PDB entry 8PMD | electron microscopy, 2.95 A resolution | chain A

[Chain A]
Name: Bile salt export pump
Source organism: Homo sapiens
Notes: EC 7.6.2.-
Reference sequence: O95342 (ABCBB_HUMAN); residues 1-1321 here = UniProt positions 1-1321
Sequence (1321 residues; each row starts with the number of its first residue):
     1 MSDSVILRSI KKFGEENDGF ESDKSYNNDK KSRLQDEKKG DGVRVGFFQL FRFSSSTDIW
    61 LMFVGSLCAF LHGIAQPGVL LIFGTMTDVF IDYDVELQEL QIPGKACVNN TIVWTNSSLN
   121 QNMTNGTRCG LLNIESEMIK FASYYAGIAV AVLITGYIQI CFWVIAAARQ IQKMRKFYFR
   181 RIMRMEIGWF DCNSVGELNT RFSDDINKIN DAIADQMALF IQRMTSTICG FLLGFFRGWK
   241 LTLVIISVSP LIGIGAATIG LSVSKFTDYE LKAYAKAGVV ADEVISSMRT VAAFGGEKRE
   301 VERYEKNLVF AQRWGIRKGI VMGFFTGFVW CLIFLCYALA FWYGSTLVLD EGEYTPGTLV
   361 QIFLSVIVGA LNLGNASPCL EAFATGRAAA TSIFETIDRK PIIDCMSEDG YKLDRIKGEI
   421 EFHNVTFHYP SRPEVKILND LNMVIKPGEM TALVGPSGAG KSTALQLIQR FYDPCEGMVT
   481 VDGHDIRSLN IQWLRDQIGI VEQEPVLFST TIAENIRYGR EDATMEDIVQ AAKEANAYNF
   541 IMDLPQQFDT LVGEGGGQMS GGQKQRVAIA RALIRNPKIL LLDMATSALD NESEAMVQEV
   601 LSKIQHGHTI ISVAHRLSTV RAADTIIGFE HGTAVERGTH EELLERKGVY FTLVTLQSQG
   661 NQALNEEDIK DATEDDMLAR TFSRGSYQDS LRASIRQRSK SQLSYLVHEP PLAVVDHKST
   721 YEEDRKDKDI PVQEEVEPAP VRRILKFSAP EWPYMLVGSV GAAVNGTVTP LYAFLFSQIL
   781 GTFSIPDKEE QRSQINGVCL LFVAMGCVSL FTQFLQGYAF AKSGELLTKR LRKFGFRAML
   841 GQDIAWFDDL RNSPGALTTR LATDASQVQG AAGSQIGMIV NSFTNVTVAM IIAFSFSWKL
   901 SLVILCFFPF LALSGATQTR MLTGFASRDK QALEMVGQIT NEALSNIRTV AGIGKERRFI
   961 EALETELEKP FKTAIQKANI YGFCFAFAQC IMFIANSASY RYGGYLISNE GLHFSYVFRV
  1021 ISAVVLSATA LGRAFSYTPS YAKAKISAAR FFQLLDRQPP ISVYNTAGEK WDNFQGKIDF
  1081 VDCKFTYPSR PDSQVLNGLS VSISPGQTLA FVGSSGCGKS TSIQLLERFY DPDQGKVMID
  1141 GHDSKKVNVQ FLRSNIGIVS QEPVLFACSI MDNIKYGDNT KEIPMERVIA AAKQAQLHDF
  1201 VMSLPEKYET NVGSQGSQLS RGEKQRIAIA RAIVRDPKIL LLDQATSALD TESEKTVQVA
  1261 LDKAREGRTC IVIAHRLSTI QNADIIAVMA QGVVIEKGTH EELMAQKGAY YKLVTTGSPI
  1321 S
Not modelled in the structure: 1-44, 101-127, 347-352, 638-738, 782-789, 1011-1012, 1318-1321
Construct notes: conflict Gln1244 (Glu in O95342)
Swiss-Prot annotation at these positions:
  - region: Phe651 to Ala672 (Interaction with HAX1), Tyr1311 to Val1314 (Mediates internalization from the plasma membrane)
  - binding site (ATP): Gly455 to Ser462, Gly1113 to Ser1120
  - modified residue: Thr586 (Phosphothreonine), Ser587 (Phosphoserine), Ser690 (Phosphoserine), Ser701 (Phosphoserine), Ser704 (Phosphoserine), Ser1214 (Phosphoserine), Ser1321 (Phosphoserine)
  - glycosylation (N-linked (GlcNAc...) asparagine): Asn109, Asn116, Asn122, Asn125
  - natural variant: Ser56 (S56L: Does not affect taurocholate transport activity), Cys129 (C129Y: In PFIC2), Glu186 (E186G: In BRIC2), Ile206 (I206V: Impairs taurocholate transport activity), Gly238 (G238V: In PFIC2), Val284 (V284A; V284L: In PFIC2), Glu297 (E297G: In PFIC2 and BRIC2), Cys336 (C336S: In PFIC2), Tyr337 (Y337H: In PFIC2; uncertain significance), Arg432 (R432T: In BRIC2), Val444 (V444A: Does not affect transport capacity for taurocholate; V444D; V444G), Lys461 (K461E: In PFIC2), 23 further natural variant entries in UniProt
  - mutagenesis: Met1 to Leu441 (Does not affect ATPase-coupled bile acid transport activity. Decreases protein stability), Tyr1311 (Y1311A: Loss of interaction with AP2A1 and AP2A2. Promotes ABCB11 plasma membrane trafficking. Does not affect plasma membrane localization. Inhibits ABCB11 internalization)
Metal / ion sites: Mg2+ site 1: Ser462, Gln503 (together with ATP); Mg2+ site 2: Ser1120, Gln1161 (together with ATP)
Residues lining bound ligands:
  - ATP (adenosine-5'-triphosphate), molecule 1: Asp191, Tyr429, Ser431, Arg432, Ile437, Pro456, Ser457, Gly458, Ala459, Gly460, Lys461, Ser462, Thr463, Tyr472, Gln503, His615, Arg948, Phe1200, Ser1217, Gln1218, Leu1219, Ser1220, Arg1221, Gly1222, Glu1223
  - ATP, molecule 2: Arg289, Gly557, Gln558, Met559, Ser560, Gly561, Gly562, Gln563, Ala588, Asp848, Tyr1087, Ser1089, Arg1090, Val1095, Ser1114, Ser1115, Gly1116, Cys1117, Gly1118, Lys1119, Ser1120, Thr1121, Gln1161, His1275
What the authors report for this chain:
  - Mg2+ coordination: Ser462, Gln503, Ser1120, Gln1161
  - disease-associated variants - R432T, T463I, Q558H, G562D, A588V, G1116R, S1120N, R1231Q (citing earlier work)
  - mutagenesis - N996A, S1022F: increased catalytic activity (basal ATPase activity)

[In short]
Ligands of chain A: ATP. Ser462 and Gln503 coordinate Mg2+ site 1. Ser1120 and Gln1161 form the Mg2+ site 2.
From UniProt: 16 ATP-binding residues and 3 mutagenesis sites. From the paper: N996A and S1022F increase
catalytic activity (basal ATPase activity); Mg2+ coordination by Ser462, Gln503 and Ser1120 among others.
Chain A is Bile salt export pump (Homo sapiens); the structure, Nucleotide-bound BSEP in nanodiscs, was
determined by electron microscopy (same publication as 8PMJ and 8PM6).
